Entry 2KSP (solution NMR); this record covers chains A and B.

[Chain A]
Protein: EH domain-containing protein 1
Source organism: Homo sapiens
Notes: fragment: C-terminal domain
Reference sequence: Q9H4M9 (EHD1_HUMAN); residues 40-139 here correspond to UniProt positions 435-534 (UniProt number = residue number + 395)
Amino-acid sequence (105 residues; numbered 35 to 139; the number before each row is that of its first residue):
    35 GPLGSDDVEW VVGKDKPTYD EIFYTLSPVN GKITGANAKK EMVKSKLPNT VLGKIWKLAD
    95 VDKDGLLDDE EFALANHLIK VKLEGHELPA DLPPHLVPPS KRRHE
Construct notes: expression tag (35-39)
Ion coordination: Ca2+: Leu100, Glu105
Curated features (UniProtKB/Swiss-Prot):
  - binding site (Ca(2+)): Asp94, Asp96, Asp98, Glu105
  - modified residue: Ser61 (Phosphoserine)
What the authors report for this chain:
  - mutagenesis - K91A: unchanged binding to MICAL L1 like peptide (chain B)
  - mutagenesis - K73A/K91A: decreased binding to MICAL L1 like peptide (chain B)

[Chain B]
Protein: MICAL L1 like peptide
Reference sequence: Q8N3F8 (MILK1_HUMAN); residues 143-157 here correspond to UniProt positions 419-433 (UniProt number = residue number + 276)
Amino-acid sequence (15 residues; each row starts with the number of its first residue):
   143 LESKPYNPFE EEEED
Curated features (UniProtKB/Swiss-Prot):
  - motif: Asn149 to Phe151 (NPF1)

[How chain A and chain B interact]
Pairs across the interface (15):
  Gly69(A) with Pro150(B)
  Lys73(A) with Pro150(B); Phe151(B); Glu153(B)
  Met76(A) with Phe151(B)
  Leu86(A) with Phe151(B)
  Gly87(A) with Asn149(B); Phe151(B)
  Trp90(A) with Tyr148(B); Asn149(B); Pro150(B); Phe151(B)
  Lys91(A) with Glu152(B)
  Lys97(A) with Tyr148(B)
  Gly99(A) with Tyr148(B)
Also at the interface, not in a pair above, chain A (12 interface residues in all): Ala72, Asn83, Asp98
Also at the interface, not in a pair above, chain B (7 interface residues in all): Lys146
The authors on this interface:
  - interface residues, chain A: Gly69(A), Ala72(A), Lys73(A), Met76(A), Asn83(A), Leu86(A), Gly87(A), Trp90(A), Lys91(A)
  - hot spots on chain A (mutagenesis) - K73A: decreased binding to MICAL L1 like peptide (chain B)

[In short]
12 residues of chain A and 7 residues of chain B are in contact. Leu100(A) and Glu105(A) coordinate Ca2+.
Curated annotation (UniProt) lists 4 Ca2+-binding residues on chain A. The paper reports that K73A/K91A and
K73A of chain A reduce binding to MICAL L1 like peptide (chain B); interface residues Gly69(A), Ala72(A) and
Lys73(A) among others.
Here chain A is EH domain-containing protein 1 (Homo sapiens) and chain B is MICAL L1 like peptide. Entry 2KSP
(Mechanism for the selective interaction of C-terminal EH-domain proteins with specific NPF-containing
partners) was determined by solution NMR.
